PDB entry 4ESA | X-ray diffraction, 1.45 A resolution | chains A and C of the 4 polymer chains in the assembly

[Chain A (and C)]
Name: Hemoglobin alpha chain
From: Eleginops maclovinus
Notes: chain C of this document is another copy of the same molecule, construct and numbering; everything in this record applies to it too
Chain sequence (143 residues; numbered 0 to 142; the number before each row is that of its first residue; numbering starts at 0):
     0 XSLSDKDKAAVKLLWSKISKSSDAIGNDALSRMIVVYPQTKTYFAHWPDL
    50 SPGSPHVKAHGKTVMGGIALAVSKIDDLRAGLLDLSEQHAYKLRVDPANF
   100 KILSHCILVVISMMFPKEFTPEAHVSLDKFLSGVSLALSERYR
Modified positions: ACE (acetyl group) at position 0
Bound ions: heme Fe: H88 (together with carbon monoxide)
Small-molecule neighbours: carbon monoxide / heme: M32, T39, Y42, F43, H45, W46, H59, T62, V63, G66, I67, L84, Q87, H88, L92, V94, N98, F99, L102, S134, L137

[Interface between chain A and chain C]
Pairs across the interface - 14 pairs, chain A then chain C:
  ACE_0(A) - E139(C)
  S1(A) - R78(C)
  S1(A) - E139(C)  hydrogen bond
  R78(A) - S1(C)
  D127(A) - R142(C)  salt bridge
  K128(A) - R142(C)  hydrogen bond (side chain-backbone)
  S131(A) - R142(C)
  L135(A) - L135(C)  hydrophobic
  E139(A) - ACE_0(C)
  E139(A) - S1(C)  hydrogen bond
  R142(A) - V124(C)
  R142(A) - D127(C)  salt bridge
  R142(A) - K128(C)  hydrogen bond (backbone-side chain)
  R142(A) - S131(C)
Other interface residues (no listed pair), chain A (10 interface residues in all): V124

[In short]
Chain A and chain C each contribute 10 residues to their interface, with 4 hydrogen bonds and 2 salt bridges.
Polar pairs include D127(A)-R142(C), S1(A)-E139(C) and K128(A)-R142(C). Bound to chain A: carbon monoxide /
heme.
Both chains are Hemoglobin alpha chain (Eleginops maclovinus). Entry 4ESA (X-ray structure of carbonmonoxy
hemoglobin of Eleginops maclovinus) was determined by X-ray diffraction.
